PDB entry 5KFK | X-ray diffraction, 1.70 A resolution | chains A and T of the 3 polymer chains in the assembly

== Chain A ==
Protein: DNA polymerase eta
Source organism: Homo sapiens
Notes: EC 2.7.7.7
UniProt: Q9Y253 (POLH_HUMAN); numbering as in UniProt (aligned over 1-432)
Sequence (435 residues; row label = number of the first residue in the row; numbers below 1 keep their minus sign (Gly-2 is residue -2)):
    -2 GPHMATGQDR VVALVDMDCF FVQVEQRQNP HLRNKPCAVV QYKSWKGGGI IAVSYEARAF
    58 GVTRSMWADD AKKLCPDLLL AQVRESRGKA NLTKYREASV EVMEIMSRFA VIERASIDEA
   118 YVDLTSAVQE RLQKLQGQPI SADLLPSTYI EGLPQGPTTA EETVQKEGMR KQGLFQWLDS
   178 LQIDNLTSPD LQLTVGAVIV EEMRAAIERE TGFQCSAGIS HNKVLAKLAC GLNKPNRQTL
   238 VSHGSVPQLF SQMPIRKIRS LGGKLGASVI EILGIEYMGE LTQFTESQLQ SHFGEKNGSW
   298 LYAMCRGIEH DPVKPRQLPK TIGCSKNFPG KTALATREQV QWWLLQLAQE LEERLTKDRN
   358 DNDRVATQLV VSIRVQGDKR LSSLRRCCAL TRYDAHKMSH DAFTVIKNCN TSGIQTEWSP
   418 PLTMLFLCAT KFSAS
Not modelled in the structure: 155-159
Construct notes: expression tag (-2 to 0)
Metal / ion sites: Mn2+ site 1: Asp13, Asp115, Glu116 (together with 2'-deoxyadenosine 5'-triphosphate) (shared with 2 residues of chain P); Ca2+: Asp13, Met14, Asp115 (together with 2'-deoxyadenosine 5'-triphosphate); Mn2+ site 2: Asp13, Met14, Asp115 (together with diphosphate) (shared with 1 residue of chain P)
Residues lining bound ligands:
  - : Asp13, Met14, Asp15, Cys16, Asp115, Lys231
  - diphosphate / 2'-deoxyadenosine 5'-triphosphate: Asp13, Met14, Asp15, Cys16, Phe17, Phe18, Ile48, Ala49, Tyr52, Arg55, Arg61, Ile114, Asp115, Glu116, Lys231
Curated features (UniProtKB/Swiss-Prot):
  - binding site (Mg(2+)): Asp13, Met14, Asp115, Glu116
  - binding site (Mn(2+)): Asp13, Met14, Asp115, Glu116
  - binding site (a 2'-deoxyribonucleoside 5'-triphosphate): Arg61

== Chain T ==
Molecule: 12-nt DNA strand
Sequence (12 nucleotides; each row starts with the number of its first residue):
     1 CATTATGACG CT
Residues lining bound ligands: diphosphate / 2'-deoxyadenosine 5'-triphosphate: DT3, DT4, DA5

== Chain A / chain T interface ==
Pairs across the interface (41; chain A residue first):
  Gln38(A) - DT4(T)  hydrogen bond to the base
  Gln38(A) - DA5(T)  sugar contact
  Tyr39(A) - DT4(T)  phosphate contact
  Tyr39(A) - DA5(T)  hydrogen bond to the phosphate
  Trp42(A) - DA2(T)  stacking on the base
  Ile47(A) - DT3(T)  base contact
  Arg61(A) - DT3(T)  hydrogen bond to the base
  Ser62(A) - DT3(T)  base contact
  Trp64(A) - DA2(T)  phosphate contact
  Trp64(A) - DT3(T)  phosphate contact
  Lys86(A) - DT6(T)  salt bridge to the phosphate
  Leu89(A) - DA5(T)  phosphate contact
  Leu89(A) - DT6(T)  phosphate contact
  Arg93(A) - DT6(T)  salt bridge to the phosphate
  Arg93(A) - DG7(T)  salt bridge to the phosphate
  Lys293(A) - DC11(T)  phosphate contact
  Lys311(A) - DC9(T)  salt bridge to the phosphate
  Arg313(A) - DA8(T)  salt bridge to the phosphate
  Arg313(A) - DC9(T)  salt bridge to the phosphate
  Pro316(A) - DA8(T)  phosphate contact
  Lys317(A) - DA8(T)  hydrogen bond to the phosphate
  Lys317(A) - DC9(T)  salt bridge to the phosphate
  Thr318(A) - DG7(T)  sugar contact
  Thr318(A) - DA8(T)  hydrogen bond to the phosphate
  Ile319(A) - DG7(T)  phosphate contact
  Gly320(A) - DT6(T)  sugar contact
  Gly320(A) - DG7(T)  hydrogen bond to the phosphate
  Cys321(A) - DT6(T)  phosphate contact
  Ser322(A) - DA5(T)  sugar contact
  Ser322(A) - DT6(T)  hydrogen bond to the phosphate
  Lys323(A) - DA5(T)  salt bridge to the phosphate
  Asn324(A) - DT4(T)  phosphate contact
  Asn324(A) - DA5(T)  hydrogen bond to the phosphate
  Pro326(A) - DC1(T)  phosphate contact
  Pro326(A) - DA2(T)  base contact
  Pro326(A) - DT4(T)  phosphate contact
  Gly327(A) - DC1(T)  hydrogen bond to the phosphate
  Gly327(A) - DA2(T)  phosphate contact
  Thr329(A) - DA2(T)  base contact
  Arg351(A) - DT6(T)  salt bridge to the phosphate
  Arg351(A) - DG7(T)  salt bridge to the phosphate
Also at the interface, not in a pair above, chain A (31 interface residues in all): Gly46, Ile48, Ala87, Arg111, Glu347
Also at the interface, not in a pair above, chain T (11 interface residues in all): DG10

== Overview ==
The interface between chain A and chain T involves 31 residues on one side and 11 on the other, with 9
hydrogen bonds, 10 salt bridges and 1 aromatic stacking contact. Among the polar pairs are Gln38(A)-DT4(T),
Arg61(A)-DT3(T) and Tyr39(A)-DA5(T).
Here chain A is DNA polymerase eta (Homo sapiens) and chain T is a 12-nt DNA strand. Entry 5KFK (Human DNA
polymerase eta-DNA ternary complex: reaction with 10 mM Mn2+ for 300s) was determined by X-ray diffraction,
deposited together with 5KFA, 5KFB, 5KFC, 5KFD, 5KFE, 5KFF and 28 further entries.
